PDB entry 7DW8 | X-ray diffraction, 1.90 A resolution | chains A and B

# Chain A (and B)
Molecule: Endo-beta-1,4-mannanase
Source organism: Bacillus sp. N16-5
Notes: chain B of this document is another copy of the same molecule, construct and numbering; everything in this record applies to it too
UniProtKB: A0A140EH91 (A0A140EH91_9BACI); residue numbers follow UniProt; this construct covers 1-314
Amino-acid sequence (348 residues; row label = number of the first residue in the row; numbers below 1 keep their minus sign (Met-33 is residue -33)):
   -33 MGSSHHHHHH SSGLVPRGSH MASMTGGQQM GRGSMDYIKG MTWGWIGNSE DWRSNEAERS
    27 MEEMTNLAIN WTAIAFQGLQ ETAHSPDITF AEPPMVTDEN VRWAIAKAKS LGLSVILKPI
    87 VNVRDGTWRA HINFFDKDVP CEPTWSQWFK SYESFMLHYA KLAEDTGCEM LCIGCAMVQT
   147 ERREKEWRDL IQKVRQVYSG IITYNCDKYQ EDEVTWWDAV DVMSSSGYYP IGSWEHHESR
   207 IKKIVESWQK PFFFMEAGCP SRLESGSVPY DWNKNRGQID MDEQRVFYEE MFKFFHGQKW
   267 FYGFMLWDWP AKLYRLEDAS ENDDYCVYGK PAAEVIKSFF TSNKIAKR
Disordered / not traced: -33 to -23, -13 to 0 (chain B: -33 to 0)
Sequence notes: initiating methionine (-33); expression tag (-32 to 0); engineered mutation Ala142 (Glu in A0A140EH91), Tyr236 (Asn in A0A140EH91)

# Chain A / chain B interface
Contacting residue pairs (38):
  His50(A) - His50(B)
  His50(A) - His97(B)
  Ala96(A) - Phe101(B)  hydrophobic
  His97(A) - His50(B)
  His97(A) - Phe101(B)
  His97(A) - Glu108(B)  salt bridge
  Asn99(A) - Asn99(B)
  Asn99(A) - Gln145(B)
  Phe100(A) - Gln145(B)  hydrogen bond (backbone-side chain)
  Phe101(A) - Ala96(B)  hydrophobic
  Phe101(A) - His97(B)
  Phe101(A) - Val144(B)  hydrophobic
  Phe101(A) - Gln145(B)
  Phe101(A) - Gln176(B)
  Lys103(A) - Tyr175(B)
  Lys103(A) - Gln176(B)
  Lys103(A) - Glu179(B)  salt bridge
  Val105(A) - Tyr175(B)  hydrophobic
  Val105(A) - Gln176(B)
  Pro106(A) - Tyr175(B)  hydrophobic
  Cys107(A) - Lys174(B)
  Cys107(A) - Tyr175(B)  hydrophobic
  Cys107(A) - Tyr236(B)
  Glu108(A) - His97(B)  salt bridge
  Val144(A) - Phe101(B)  hydrophobic
  Gln145(A) - Asn99(B)
  Gln145(A) - Phe100(B)  hydrogen bond (side chain-backbone)
  Gln145(A) - Phe101(B)
  Lys174(A) - Cys107(B)
  Tyr175(A) - Lys103(B)
  Tyr175(A) - Val105(B)  hydrophobic
  Tyr175(A) - Pro106(B)
  Tyr175(A) - Cys107(B)  hydrophobic
  Gln176(A) - Phe101(B)
  Gln176(A) - Lys103(B)
  Gln176(A) - Val105(B)
  Glu179(A) - Lys103(B)  salt bridge
  Tyr236(A) - Cys107(B)
Also at the interface, not in a pair above, chain A (21 interface residues in all): Thr93, Trp94, Arg148
Also at the interface, not in a pair above, chain B (20 interface residues in all): Thr93, Trp94

# Overview
The interface between chain A and chain B involves 21 residues on one side and 20 on the other; the contacts
include 2 hydrogen bonds and 4 salt bridges. Polar contacts include His97(A)-Glu108(B), Lys103(A)-Glu179(B)
and Phe100(A)-Gln145(B).
Both chains are Endo-beta-1,4-mannanase (Bacillus sp. N16-5). Entry 7DW8 (Structure of a novel beta-mannanase
BaMan113A with mannobiose, N236Y mutation) was determined by X-ray diffraction together with 7DV7, 7DVJ and
7DVZ from the same study.
